PDB entry 1DW3 | X-ray diffraction, 2.10 A resolution | chain A

Chain A:
Protein: Cytochrome C
Source organism: Rhodobacter sphaeroides
UniProtKB: P81238 (SHP_RHOS4); residue numbers follow UniProt; this construct covers 1-112
Sequence (112 residues; each row starts with the number of its first residue):
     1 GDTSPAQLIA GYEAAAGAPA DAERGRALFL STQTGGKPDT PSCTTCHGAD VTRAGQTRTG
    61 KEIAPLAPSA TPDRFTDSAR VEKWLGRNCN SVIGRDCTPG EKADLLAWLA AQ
Cystine bridges: Cys-89/Cys-97
Covalently attached groups: heme c (HEC) linked to Cys-43, Cys-46
Metal / ion sites: heme c Fe near His-47 (its only coordinating residue here)
Ligand contacts: heme c (HEC): Phe-29, Thr-40, Ser-42, His-47, Arg-58, Ile-63, Ala-64, Leu-66, Arg-74, Phe-75, Arg-80, Val-81, Trp-84, Leu-85, Asn-88, Cys-89, Val-92, Leu-105, Leu-106

In short:
Heme c is covalently linked to Cys-43.
Chain A is Cytochrome C (Rhodobacter sphaeroides); the structure, Structure of a reduced oxygen binding
cytochrome C, was determined by X-ray diffraction, deposited together with 1DW0, 1DW1 and 1DW2.
